6YEI - chains A and B of the 6 polymer chains in the assembly; structure by X-ray diffraction, 2.02 A resolution.

Chain A (and B):
Name: Glutamate dehydrogenase 1
Organism: Arabidopsis thaliana
Notes: EC 1.4.1.3; chain B of this document is another copy of the same molecule, construct and numbering; everything in this record applies to it too
Reference sequence: Q43314 (DHE1_ARATH); numbering as in UniProt (aligned over 1-411)
Chain sequence (414 residues; numbered -2 to 411; the number before each row is that of its first residue; numbers below 1 keep their minus sign (Ser-2 is residue -2)):
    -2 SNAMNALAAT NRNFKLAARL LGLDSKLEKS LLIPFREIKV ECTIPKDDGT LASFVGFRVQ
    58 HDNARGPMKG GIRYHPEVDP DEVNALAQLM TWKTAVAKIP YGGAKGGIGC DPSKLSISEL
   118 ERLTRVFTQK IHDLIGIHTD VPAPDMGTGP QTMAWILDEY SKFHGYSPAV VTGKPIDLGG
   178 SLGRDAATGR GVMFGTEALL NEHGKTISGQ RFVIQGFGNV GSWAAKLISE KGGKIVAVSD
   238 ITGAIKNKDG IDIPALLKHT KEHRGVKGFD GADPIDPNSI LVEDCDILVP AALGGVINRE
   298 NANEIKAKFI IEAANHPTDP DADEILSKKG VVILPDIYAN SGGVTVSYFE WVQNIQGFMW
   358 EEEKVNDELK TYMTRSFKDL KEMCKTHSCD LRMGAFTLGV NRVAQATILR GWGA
Not modelled in the structure: -2 to 1, 411 (chain B: -2 to 5)
Sequence notes: expression tag (-2 to 0)
Curated features (UniProtKB/Swiss-Prot):
  - active site: Lys102
Bound ions: K+ site 1: Ser27, Ile30 (shared with Glu38(B) of chain B); K+ site 2: Glu38 (shared with Ser27(B), Ile30(B) of chain B)
Residues lining bound ligands: NAD (nicotinamide-adenine-dinucleotide): Arg181, Thr185, Gln212, Gly213, Phe214, Gly215, Asn216, Val217, Gly218, Ser236, Asp237, Ile238, Ala288, Ala289, Leu290, Ala310, Ala311, Asn312, Asn337, Gly340
From the paper describing this entry:
  - binding site for NAD: Arg70, His72, Asp142, Met143, Gly144, Thr145, Thr185, Gln212, Gly213, Phe214, Gly215, Asn216, Val217, Gly218, Ser236, Asp237, Ile238, Ala288, Ala289, Leu290, Asn312, Asn337
  - contacts within the chain: Asp182-Asn216 (hydrogen bond), Asn312-Asn337 (hydrogen bond)
  - specificity-determining residues: Gly213 to Gly218, Asp237, Ile238 (proposed by the authors, not directly observed)
  - specificity-determining residues: Ser236 to Ile238 (by similarity / conservation)
  - catalytic residues: Lys102, Asp142 (proposed by the authors, not directly observed)
  - binding site for (4S)-2-methyl-2,4-pentanediol: Phe54, Pro77
  - K+ coordination: Ser27, Ile30, Glu38
  - conformationally variable residues (domain motion): Asp270

How chain A and chain B interact:
Contacting residue pairs (46; chain A residue first):
  Lys23(A) with Thr47(B); Leu48(B)
  Lys26(A) with Ser50(B), hydrogen bond (side chain-backbone)
  Ser27(A) with Glu38(B), hydrogen bond; Ser50(B)
  Ile30(A) with Glu38(B); Ser50(B)
  Pro31(A) with Glu38(B)
  Phe32(A) with Val37(B); Glu38(B), hydrogen bond (backbone-backbone); Lys127(B)
  Arg33(A) with Lys36(B); Lys127(B), hydrogen bond (side chain-backbone); Asp130(B), salt bridge; Leu131(B)
  Glu34(A) with Glu34(B); Ile35(B); Lys36(B), salt bridge
  Ile35(A) with Glu34(B)
  Lys36(A) with Arg33(B); Glu34(B), salt bridge
  Val37(A) with Phe32(B); Arg33(B)
  Glu38(A) with Ser27(B), hydrogen bond; Ile30(B); Pro31(B); Phe32(B), hydrogen bond (backbone-backbone)
  Thr40(A) with Ser27(B); Trp409(B)
  Pro42(A) with Trp409(B); Ala411(B), hydrophobic
  Thr47(A) with Lys23(B)
  Leu48(A) with Lys23(B); Trp409(B), hydrophobic
  Ser50(A) with Lys26(B); Ser27(B); Ile30(B)
  Lys127(A) with Phe32(B); Arg33(B), hydrogen bond (backbone-side chain)
  Asp130(A) with Arg33(B), salt bridge
  Leu131(A) with Arg33(B); Leu131(B), hydrophobic
  Trp409(A) with Thr40(B); Pro42(B); Leu48(B), hydrophobic
  Gly410(A) with Pro42(B)
Interface residues without a listed pair, chain A (25 interface residues in all): Leu24, Val52, Arg119
Interface residues without a listed pair, chain B (24 interface residues in all): Leu24, Val52

Summary:
The interface between chain A and chain B involves 25 residues on one side and 24 on the other; the contacts
include 7 hydrogen bonds and 4 salt bridges. Polar contacts include Arg33(A)-Asp130(B), Glu34(A)-Lys36(B) and
Lys26(A)-Ser50(B). From the paper: catalytic residues Lys102(A) and Asp142(A); a binding site for NAD at
Arg70(A), His72(A) and Asp142(A) among others.
Chain A and chain B are both Glutamate dehydrogenase 1 (Arabidopsis thaliana); the structure, Arabidopsis
thaliana glutamate dehydrogenase isoform 1 in complex with NAD, was determined by X-ray diffraction, deposited
together with 6YEH.
